7MLY - chains A and B of the 13 polymer chains in the assembly; structure by electron microscopy, 2.70 A resolution.

== Chain A (and B) ==
Name: Glycine receptor alpha 1
Organism: Sus scrofa
Notes: chain B of this document is another copy of the same molecule, construct and numbering; everything in this record applies to it too
UniProt: F1RQB7 (F1RQB7_PIG); residues -27 to 419 here correspond to UniProt positions 1-447 (UniProt number = residue number + 28)
Chain sequence (447 residues; each row starts with the number of its first residue; numbers below 1 keep their minus sign (Met-27 is residue -27)):
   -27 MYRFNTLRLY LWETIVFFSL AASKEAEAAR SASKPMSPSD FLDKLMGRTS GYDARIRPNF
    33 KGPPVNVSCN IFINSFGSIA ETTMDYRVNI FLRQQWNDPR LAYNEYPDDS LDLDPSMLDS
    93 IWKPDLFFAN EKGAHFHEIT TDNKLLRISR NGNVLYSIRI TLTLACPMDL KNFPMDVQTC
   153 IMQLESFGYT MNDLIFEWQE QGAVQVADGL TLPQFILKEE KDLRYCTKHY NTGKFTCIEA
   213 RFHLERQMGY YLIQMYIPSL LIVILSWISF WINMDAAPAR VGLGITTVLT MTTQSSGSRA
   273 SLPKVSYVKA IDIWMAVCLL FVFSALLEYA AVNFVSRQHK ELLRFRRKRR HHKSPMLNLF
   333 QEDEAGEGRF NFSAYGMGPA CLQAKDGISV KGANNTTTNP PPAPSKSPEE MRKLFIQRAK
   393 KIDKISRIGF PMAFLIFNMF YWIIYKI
Not modelled in the structure: -27 to 7, 312-383 (chain B: -27 to 7, 310-385)
Disulfide bonds: Cys138-Cys152, Cys198-Cys209
Covalently attached groups: N-acetylglucosamine (NAG) linked to Asn38
Ligand contacts:
  - glycine (GLY), molecule 1: Phe63, Arg65, Leu117, Ser129
  - glycine (GLY), molecule 2: Phe159, Tyr202, Thr204, Phe207
From the paper describing this entry:
  - post-translational modification sites: Asn38

== Interface between chain A and chain B ==
Pairs across the interface - 76 pairs, chain A then chain B:
  Asp25(A) - Ser11(B)  hydrogen bond
  Arg27(A) - Asp15(B)  salt bridge
  Arg27(A) - Asp86(B)
  Arg27(A) - Ser88(B)
  Arg27(A) - Met89(B)  hydrogen bond
  Ile28(A) - Pro10(B)  hydrophobic
  Ile28(A) - Ser11(B)
  Phe32(A) - Pro10(B)  hydrophobic
  Lys33(A) - Asp80(B)  salt bridge
  Met56(A) - Pro185(B)  hydrophobic
  Asp97(A) - Pro87(B)
  Asp97(A) - Thr113(B)
  Leu98(A) - Ile111(B)
  Leu98(A) - Thr112(B)  hydrogen bond (backbone-side chain)
  Phe99(A) - Ile111(B)  hydrophobic
  Phe99(A) - Asn115(B)
  Phe99(A) - Arg131(B)
  Phe100(A) - Ile111(B)  hydrophobic
  Phe100(A) - Arg131(B)  hydrogen bond (backbone-side chain)
  Ala101(A) - Arg131(B)
  Glu103(A) - His109(B)  salt bridge
  Glu103(A) - Arg131(B)  salt bridge
  Ala106(A) - Ile111(B)  hydrophobic
  Phe108(A) - Thr112(B)
  Ile130(A) - Thr112(B)
  Ile132(A) - Ile111(B)  hydrophobic
  Ile132(A) - Thr112(B)
  Phe159(A) - Phe63(B)  hydrophobic
  Phe159(A) - Asn115(B)
  Phe159(A) - Lys116(B)
  Phe159(A) - Leu117(B)
  Phe159(A) - Ser129(B)
  Gly160(A) - Asp84(B)
  Gly160(A) - Leu117(B)
  Tyr161(A) - Asp84(B)
  Tyr161(A) - Asp86(B)  hydrogen bond
  Thr162(A) - Arg119(B)
  Tyr202(A) - Phe44(B)  hydrophobic
  Tyr202(A) - Phe63(B)
  Tyr202(A) - Arg65(B)
  Asn203(A) - Asn42(B)
  Asn203(A) - Gln171(B)
  Asn203(A) - Gln177(B)
  Thr204(A) - Arg65(B)
  Thr204(A) - Arg119(B)  hydrogen bond (backbone-side chain)
  Thr204(A) - Leu127(B)
  Phe207(A) - Leu117(B)  hydrophobic
  Ala249(A) - Ala248(B)  hydrophobic
  Pro250(A) - Pro250(B)  hydrophobic
  Val253(A) - Ala251(B)  hydrophobic
  Val253(A) - Leu255(B)  hydrophobic
  Ile257(A) - Leu255(B)  hydrophobic
  Ile257(A) - Thr258(B)
  Val260(A) - Leu237(B)  hydrophobic
  Leu261(A) - Thr258(B)
  Leu261(A) - Thr262(B)
  Thr264(A) - Gln266(B)
  Ser268(A) - Gln226(B)
  Arg271(A) - Tyr222(B)
  Arg271(A) - Ile225(B)
  Arg271(A) - Gln226(B)  hydrogen bond
  Lys276(A) - Gln186(B)
  Lys276(A) - Tyr222(B)
  Val277(A) - Tyr222(B)
  Ser278(A) - Gly221(B)
  Ser278(A) - Tyr222(B)
  Leu291(A) - Leu233(B)  hydrophobic
  Phe295(A) - Leu233(B)  hydrophobic
  Phe295(A) - Leu237(B)  hydrophobic
  Leu298(A) - Leu237(B)  hydrophobic
  Leu298(A) - Ile240(B)  hydrophobic
  Leu299(A) - Ile240(B)  hydrophobic
  Ala302(A) - Ile240(B)  hydrophobic
  Ala302(A) - Ile244(B)  hydrophobic
  Asn305(A) - Ile244(B)
  Arg309(A) - Asn245(B)
Interface residues without a listed pair, chain A (53 interface residues in all): Ala26, Pro96, Lys104, His107, Tyr128, Leu134, Asp165, Ser267, Val280, Phe306
Interface residues without a listed pair, chain B (57 interface residues in all): Leu14, Asn46, Tyr78, Leu85, Glu110, Ile130, Gln219, Tyr223, Pro230, Ile236, Trp243, Gly254, Ser273
The authors on this interface:
  - specific contacts: Thr204(A)-Arg119(B) (hydrogen bond), Arg271(A)-Gln226(B) (hydrogen bond)

== In short ==
The interface between chain A and chain B involves 53 residues on one side and 57 on the other; the contacts
include 7 hydrogen bonds and 4 salt bridges. Among the polar pairs are Arg27(A)-Asp15(B), Lys33(A)-Asp80(B)
and Glu103(A)-His109(B). The paper describes hydrogen bonds between Thr204(A) and Arg119(B) and Arg271(A) and
Gln226(B). The paper reports a modification site at Asn38(A).
Chain A and chain B are both Glycine receptor alpha 1 (Sus scrofa); the structure, Cryo-EM reveals partially
and fully assembled native glycine receptors,heteromeric pentamer, was determined by electron microscopy
together with 7MLU and 7MLV from the same study.
